7APP - chains A and B; structure by X-ray diffraction, 1.70 A resolution.

== Chain A (and B) ==
Protein: Lipase
Source organism: Thermomyces lanuginosus
Notes: EC 3.1.1.3; chain B of this document is another copy of the same molecule, construct and numbering; everything in this record applies to it too
UniProtKB: O59952 (LIP_THELA); residues 1-269 here correspond to UniProt positions 23-291 (UniProt number = residue number + 22)
Sequence (269 residues; row label = number of the first residue in the row):
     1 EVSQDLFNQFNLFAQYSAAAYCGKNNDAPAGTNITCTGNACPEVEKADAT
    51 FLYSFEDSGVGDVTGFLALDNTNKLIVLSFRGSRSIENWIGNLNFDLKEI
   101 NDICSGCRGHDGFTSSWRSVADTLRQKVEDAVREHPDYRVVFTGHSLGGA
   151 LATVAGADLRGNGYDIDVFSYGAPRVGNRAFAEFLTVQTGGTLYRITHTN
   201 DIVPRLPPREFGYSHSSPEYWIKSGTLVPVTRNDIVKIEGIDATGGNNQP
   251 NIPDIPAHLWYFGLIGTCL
Disulfide bonds: C22-C268, C36-C41, C104-C107
Covalent attachments: N-acetylglucosamine (NAG) linked to N33
Metal / ion sites: Na+: E45, A47
UniProt features mapped onto this chain:
  - active site: S146 (Nucleophile), D201 (Charge relay system), H258 (Charge relay system)
From the paper describing this entry:
  - post-translational modification sites: N33

== Interface between chain A and chain B ==
Contacting residue pairs (20):
  G38(A) with L227(B); P256(B)
  N39(A) with T226(B), hydrogen bond (side chain-backbone); L227(B)
  T226(A) with G38(B); N39(B), hydrogen bond (backbone-side chain); L269(B)
  L227(A) with G38(B); N39(B); L264(B), hydrophobic
  P229(A) with P229(B), hydrophobic
  P256(A) with G38(B); L269(B), hydrophobic
  L259(A) with L269(B)
  L264(A) with L227(B), hydrophobic; L269(B), hydrophobic
  L269(A) with E87(B); T226(B); P256(B); L264(B), hydrophobic
Interface residues without a listed pair, chain A (11 interface residues in all): V228, W260
Interface residues without a listed pair, chain B (13 interface residues in all): V228, L259, W260, T267

== In short ==
11 residues of chain A face 13 of chain B across their interface, with 2 hydrogen bonds. Its one
hydrogen-bonded contact is N39(A)-T226(B). N-acetylglucosamine is covalently linked to N33(A). The Na+ site is
built by E45(A) and A47(A). UniProt lists 3 active-site residues on chain A. From the paper: a modification
site at N33(A).
Both chains are Lipase (Thermomyces lanuginosus). Entry 7APP (Structure of Lipase TL from capillary grown
crystal in the presence of agarose) was determined by X-ray diffraction (same publication as 7APN).
